7WTN - chains C2 and SE of the 18 polymer chains in the assembly; structure by electron microscopy, 3.40 A resolution.

# Chain C2
Molecule: 18S rRNA
From: Saccharomyces cerevisiae
Sequence (1800 nucleotides; each row starts with the number of its first residue):
     1 UAUCUGGUUG AUCCUGCCAG UAGUCAUAUG CUUGUCUCAA AGAUUAAGCC AUGCAUGUCU
    61 AAGUAUAAGC AAUUUAUACA GUGAAACUGC GAAUGGCUCA UUAAAUCAGU UAUCGUUUAU
   121 UUGAUAGUUC CUUUACUACA UGGUAUAACU GUGGUAAUUC UAGAGCUAAU ACAUGCUUAA
   181 AAUCUCGACC CUUUGGAAGA GAUGUAUUUA UUAGAUAAAA AAUCAAUGUC UUCGGACUCU
   241 UUGAUGAUUC AUAAUAACUU UUCGAAUCGC AUGGCCUUGU GCUGGCGAUG GUUCAUUCAA
   301 AUUUCUGCCC UAUCAACUUU CGAUGGUAGG AUAGUGGCCU ACCAUGGUUU CAACGGGUAA
   361 CGGGGAAUAA GGGUUCGAUU CCGGAGAGGG AGCCUGAGAA ACGGCUACCA CAUCCAAGGA
   421 AGGCAGCAGG CGCGCAAAUU ACCCAAUCCU AAUUCAGGGA GGUAGUGACA AUAAAUAACG
   481 AUACAGGGCC CAUUCGGGUC UUGUAAUUGG AAUGAGUACA AUGUAAAUAC CUUAACGAGG
   541 AACAAUUGGA GGGCAAGUCU GGUGCCAGCA GCCGCGGUAA UUCCAGCUCC AAUAGCGUAU
   601 AUUAAAGUUG UUGCAGUUAA AAAGCUCGUA GUUGAACUUU GGGCCCGGUU GGCCGGUCCG
   661 AUUUUUUCGU GUACUGGAUU UCCAACGGGG CCUUUCCUUC UGGCUAACCU UGAGUCCUUG
   721 UGGCUCUUGG CGAACCAGGA CUUUUACUUU GAAAAAAUUA GAGUGUUCAA AGCAGGCGUA
   781 UUGCUCGAAU AUAUUAGCAU GGAAUAAUAG AAUAGGACGU UUGGUUCUAU UUUGUUGGUU
   841 UCUAGGACCA UCGUAAUGAU UAAUAGGGAC GGUCGGGGGC AUCAGUAUUC AAUUGUCAGA
   901 GGUGAAAUUC UUGGAUUUAU UGAAGACUAA CUACUGCGAA AGCAUUUGCC AAGGACGUUU
   961 UCAUUAAUCA AGAACGAAAG UUAGGGGAUC GAAGAUGAUC AGAUACCGUC GUAGUCUUAA
  1021 CCAUAAACUA UGCCGACUAG GGAUCGGGUG GUGUUUUUUU AAUGACCCAC UCGGCACCUU
  1081 ACGAGAAAUC AAAGUCUUUG GGUUCUGGGG GGAGUAUGGU CGCAAGGCUG AAACUUAAAG
  1141 GAAUUGACGG AAGGGCACCA CCAGGAGUGG AGCCUGCGGC UUAAUUUGAC UCAACACGGG
  1201 GAAACUCACC AGGUCCAGAC ACAAUAAGGA UUGACAGAUU GAGAGCUCUU UCUUGAUUUU
  1261 GUGGGUGGUG GUGCAUGGCC GUUCUUAGUU GGUGGAGUGA UUUGUCUGCU UAAUUGCGAU
  1321 AACGAACGAG ACCUUAACCU ACUAAAUAGU GGUGCUAGCA UUUGCUGGUU AUCCACUUCU
  1381 UAGAGGGACU AUCGGUUUCA AGCCGAUGGA AGUUUGAGGC AAUAACAGGU CUGUGAUGCC
  1441 CUUAGACGUU CUGGGCCGCA CGCGCGCUAC ACUGACGGAG CCAGCGAGUC UAACCUUGGC
  1501 CGAGAGGUCU UGGUAAUCUU GUGAAACUCC GUCGUGCUGG GGAUAGAGCA UUGUAAUUAU
  1561 UGCUCUUCAA CGAGGAAUUC CUAGUAAGCG CAAGUCAUCA GCUUGCGUUG AUUACGUCCC
  1621 UGCCCUUUGU ACACACCGCC CGUCGCUAGU ACCGAUUGAA UGGCUUAGUG AGGCCUCAGG
  1681 AUCUGCUUAG AGAAGGGGGC AACUCCAUCU CAGAGCGGAG AAUUUGGACA AACUUGGUCA
  1741 UUUAGAGGAA CUAAAAGUCG UAACAAGGUU UCCGUAGGUG AACCUGCGGA AGGAUCAUUA
Disordered / not traced: 73-75, 133-135, 489-498, 651-683, 707-732, 1147-1634, 1639-1643, 1687-1711, 1759-1765

# Chain SE
Protein: 40S ribosomal protein S4-A
From: Saccharomyces cerevisiae
UniProt: P0CX35 (RS4A_YEAST); residue numbers follow UniProt; this construct covers 1-261
Chain sequence (261 residues; each row starts with the number of its first residue):
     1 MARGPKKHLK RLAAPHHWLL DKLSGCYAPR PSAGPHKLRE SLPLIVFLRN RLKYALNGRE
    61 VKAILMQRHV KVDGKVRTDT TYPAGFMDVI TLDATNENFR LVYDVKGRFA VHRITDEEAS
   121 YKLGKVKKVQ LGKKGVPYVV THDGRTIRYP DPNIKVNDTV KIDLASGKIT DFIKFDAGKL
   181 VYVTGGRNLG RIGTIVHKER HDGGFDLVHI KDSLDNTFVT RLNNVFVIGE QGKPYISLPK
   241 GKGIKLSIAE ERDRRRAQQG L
Disordered / not traced: 1

# Chain C2 / chain SE interface
Residue-residue contacts (132):
  G91(C2) - Lys7(SE)  hydrogen bond to the phosphate
  A92(C2) - Lys7(SE)  salt bridge to the phosphate
  A93(C2) - Arg3(SE)  salt bridge to the phosphate
  A93(C2) - Gly4(SE)  sugar contact
  U94(C2) - Ala2(SE)  phosphate contact
  U94(C2) - Arg3(SE)  salt bridge to the phosphate
  U94(C2) - Pro5(SE)  sugar contact
  U94(C2) - Lys6(SE)  phosphate contact
  U94(C2) - Lys7(SE)  hydrogen bond to the sugar
  U94(C2) - His8(SE)  hydrogen bond to the sugar
  G95(C2) - Lys6(SE)  salt bridge to the phosphate
  G95(C2) - His8(SE)  sugar contact
  G95(C2) - Tyr27(SE)  hydrogen bond to the phosphate
  G96(C2) - Lys10(SE)  salt bridge to the phosphate
  G96(C2) - Tyr27(SE)  hydrogen bond to the phosphate
  U111(C2) - Phe205(SE)  phosphate contact
  U111(C2) - Arg221(SE)  salt bridge to the phosphate
  U120(C2) - Ala33(SE)  base contact
  U121(C2) - Ala33(SE)  hydrogen bond to the sugar
  U121(C2) - Gly34(SE)  hydrogen bond to the base
  U122(C2) - Arg77(SE)  salt bridge to the phosphate
  G123(C2) - Lys75(SE)  phosphate contact
  G123(C2) - Arg77(SE)  salt bridge to the phosphate
  G123(C2) - Arg145(SE)  sugar contact
  G123(C2) - Thr146(SE)  hydrogen bond to the sugar
  A124(C2) - Thr146(SE)  sugar contact
  A124(C2) - Arg148(SE)  sugar contact
  U125(C2) - Arg148(SE)  sugar contact
  G204(C2) - Lys134(SE)  hydrogen bond to the sugar
  A206(C2) - Lys133(SE)  salt bridge to the phosphate
  G243(C2) - Lys155(SE)  hydrogen bond to the phosphate
  A244(C2) - Lys155(SE)  salt bridge to the phosphate
  G246(C2) - Asp202(SE)  sugar contact
  G246(C2) - Gly203(SE)  base contact
  A251(C2) - Gln130(SE)  sugar contact
  A251(C2) - Leu131(SE)  hydrogen bond to the sugar
  U252(C2) - Leu131(SE)  sugar contact
  U252(C2) - Gly132(SE)  sugar contact
  U252(C2) - Lys133(SE)  salt bridge to the phosphate
  U252(C2) - Lys134(SE)  phosphate contact
  U252(C2) - Gly135(SE)  phosphate contact
  A253(C2) - Lys133(SE)  phosphate contact
  A253(C2) - Lys134(SE)  hydrogen bond to the phosphate
  U293(C2) - Lys133(SE)  sugar contact
  C294(C2) - Tyr138(SE)  hydrogen bond to the sugar
  A295(C2) - Lys128(SE)  phosphate contact
  A295(C2) - Tyr138(SE)  sugar contact
  A295(C2) - Val140(SE)  sugar contact
  U296(C2) - Pro35(SE)  sugar contact
  U296(C2) - Lys128(SE)  salt bridge to the phosphate
  U296(C2) - Gly144(SE)  sugar contact
  U297(C2) - Ala33(SE)  sugar contact
  U297(C2) - Gly34(SE)  hydrogen bond to the sugar
  U297(C2) - His36(SE)  phosphate contact
  U297(C2) - Lys37(SE)  salt bridge to the phosphate
  C298(C2) - Arg30(SE)  hydrogen bond to the phosphate
  C298(C2) - Ala33(SE)  sugar contact
  C298(C2) - Lys37(SE)  phosphate contact
  C298(C2) - Leu38(SE)  phosphate contact
  A299(C2) - Arg30(SE)  salt bridge to the phosphate
  A299(C2) - Leu38(SE)  phosphate contact
  C381(C2) - Lys10(SE)  salt bridge to the phosphate
  C381(C2) - Arg11(SE)  sugar contact
  C381(C2) - Leu12(SE)  sugar contact
  C381(C2) - Ala13(SE)  phosphate contact
  C382(C2) - Lys10(SE)  phosphate contact
  C382(C2) - Ala13(SE)  phosphate contact
  G383(C2) - Lys6(SE)  salt bridge to the phosphate
  G398(C2) - Arg3(SE)  sugar contact
  A399(C2) - Arg3(SE)  hydrogen bond to the base
  A401(C2) - Arg3(SE)  sugar contact
  C402(C2) - Arg3(SE)  salt bridge to the phosphate
  A446(C2) - Arg59(SE)  phosphate contact
  U447(C2) - Arg11(SE)  phosphate contact
  U447(C2) - Ser24(SE)  sugar contact
  U447(C2) - Gly25(SE)  sugar contact
  U447(C2) - Tyr27(SE)  hydrogen bond to the sugar
  U447(C2) - Arg49(SE)  salt bridge to the phosphate
  U447(C2) - Asn57(SE)  phosphate contact
  U447(C2) - Gly58(SE)  hydrogen bond to the phosphate
  C448(C2) - Tyr27(SE)  sugar contact
  C448(C2) - Ala28(SE)  sugar contact
  C448(C2) - Pro29(SE)  phosphate contact
  C448(C2) - Ile45(SE)  phosphate contact
  C448(C2) - Arg49(SE)  salt bridge to the phosphate
  C449(C2) - Lys7(SE)  sugar contact
  C449(C2) - His8(SE)  hydrogen bond to the sugar
  C449(C2) - Pro29(SE)  phosphate contact
  C449(C2) - Arg30(SE)  phosphate contact
  C449(C2) - Thr81(SE)  phosphate contact
  U450(C2) - Lys7(SE)  sugar contact
  U454(C2) - Lys62(SE)  hydrogen bond to the sugar
  U454(C2) - Ala63(SE)  base contact
  U454(C2) - Met66(SE)  base contact
  A460(C2) - Tyr27(SE)  hydrogen bond to the sugar
  G461(C2) - Cys26(SE)  phosphate contact
  A752(C2) - Arg187(SE)  salt bridge to the phosphate
  A752(C2) - Asn188(SE)  phosphate contact
  A752(C2) - Val219(SE)  sugar contact
  A752(C2) - Arg221(SE)  sugar contact
  A753(C2) - Gly185(SE)  phosphate contact
  A753(C2) - Gly186(SE)  phosphate contact
  A753(C2) - Arg187(SE)  hydrogen bond to the phosphate
  A753(C2) - Arg221(SE)  sugar contact
  A753(C2) - Asn224(SE)  phosphate contact
  A755(C2) - Leu12(SE)  base contact
  A755(C2) - Arg39(SE)  sugar contact
  A756(C2) - Leu12(SE)  base contact
  A756(C2) - His16(SE)  phosphate contact
  A757(C2) - Leu12(SE)  sugar contact
  A757(C2) - His16(SE)  salt bridge to the phosphate
  A757(C2) - Lys22(SE)  hydrogen bond to the phosphate
  U758(C2) - Lys22(SE)  salt bridge to the phosphate
  G772(C2) - Lys22(SE)  salt bridge to the phosphate
  G772(C2) - Leu23(SE)  sugar contact
  C773(C2) - Asp21(SE)  phosphate contact
  C773(C2) - Lys22(SE)  hydrogen bond to the phosphate
  C773(C2) - Leu23(SE)  phosphate contact
  C786(C2) - Lys240(SE)  salt bridge to the phosphate
  G787(C2) - Arg255(SE)  sugar contact
  A788(C2) - Leu19(SE)  base contact
  A788(C2) - Arg108(SE)  salt bridge to the phosphate
  A789(C2) - His16(SE)  phosphate contact
  A789(C2) - Lys106(SE)  phosphate contact
  A789(C2) - Arg108(SE)  salt bridge to the phosphate
  A789(C2) - Ile248(SE)  base contact
  U790(C2) - Ile248(SE)  sugar contact
  A791(C2) - Arg187(SE)  salt bridge to the phosphate
  A799(C2) - Glu199(SE)  phosphate contact
  A799(C2) - His201(SE)  sugar contact
  A799(C2) - Leu207(SE)  sugar contact
  U800(C2) - Glu199(SE)  phosphate contact
Other interface residues (no listed pair), chain C2 (69 interface residues in all): A112, U128, U205, G384, A397, A400, A445, A740, G751, A754
Other interface residues (no listed pair), chain SE (79 interface residues in all): Ser32, Leu56, Tyr82, His197, Thr220, Glu251

# Summary
Chain C2 and chain SE form an interface of 69 and 79 residues respectively; the contacts include 24 hydrogen
bonds and 27 salt bridges. Among the polar pairs are U121(C2)-Gly34(SE), A399(C2)-Arg3(SE) and
U94(C2)-Lys7(SE).
Here chain C2 is 18S rRNA and chain SE is 40S ribosomal protein S4-A, both from Saccharomyces cerevisiae.
Entry 7WTN (Cryo-EM structure of a yeast pre-40S ribosomal subunit - State Tsr1-1 (with Rps2)) was determined
by electron microscopy, deposited together with 7WTO, 7WTP, 7WTQ and 7WTR.
